Entry 8XAG (X-ray diffraction, 1.75 A resolution); this record covers chains A and C.

[Chain A]
Molecule: Chromo domain-containing protein LHP1
Source organism: Arabidopsis thaliana
UniProtKB: Q946J8 (LHP1_ARATH); residue numbers follow UniProt; this construct covers 99-162
Chain sequence (66 residues; row label = number of the first residue in the row):
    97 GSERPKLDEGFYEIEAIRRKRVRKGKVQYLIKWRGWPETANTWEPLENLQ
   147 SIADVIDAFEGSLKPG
Disordered / not traced: 97-100, 159-162
Construct notes: expression tag (97-98)

[Chain C]
Molecule: histone H3.3K27me3 peptide
UniProtKB: P59169 (H33_ARATH); residues 25-32 here correspond to UniProt positions 26-33 (UniProt number = residue number + 1)
Chain sequence (8 residues; numbered 25 to 32; the number before each row is that of its first residue):
    25 ARKSAPTT
Modified / non-standard residues: K27 (N-trimethyllysine; M3L)
UniProt features mapped onto this chain:
  - site: K27 (Not N6-acetylated), T31 (Impaired recognition by ATXR5 and ATXR6)
  - modified residue: K27 (N6,N6,N6-trimethyllysine), S28 (Phosphoserine)

[Chain A / chain C interface]
Pairs across the interface (25):
  K102(A) - S28(C)
  K102(A) - A29(C)  hydrogen bond (backbone-backbone)
  L103(A) - R26(C)
  L103(A) - K27(C)
  D104(A) - R26(C)  hydrogen bond (backbone-side chain)
  D104(A) - K27(C)  hydrogen bond (backbone-backbone)
  D104(A) - A29(C)
  E105(A) - R26(C)
  G106(A) - R26(C)  hydrogen bond (backbone-side chain)
  F107(A) - A25(C)
  F107(A) - R26(C)
  Y108(A) - A25(C)  hydrogen bond (backbone-backbone)
  Y108(A) - K27(C)
  W129(A) - A25(C)  hydrophobic
  W129(A) - R26(C)
  W129(A) - K27(C)
  W132(A) - K27(C)
  A136(A) - K27(C)
  T138(A) - K27(C)
  T138(A) - S28(C)
  E140(A) - K27(C)
  E140(A) - S28(C)  hydrogen bond
  N144(A) - A25(C)
  N144(A) - R26(C)  hydrogen bond (backbone-backbone)
  N144(A) - S28(C)
Also at the interface, not in a pair above, chain A (16 interface residues in all): I110, W139, L145

[Overview]
16 residues of chain A and 5 residues of chain C are in contact, with 7 hydrogen bonds. Polar contacts include
D104(A)-R26(C), G106(A)-R26(C) and E140(A)-S28(C).
Here chain A is Chromo domain-containing protein LHP1 (Arabidopsis thaliana) and chain C is histone H3.3K27me3
peptide. Entry 8XAG (Crystal structure of the chromodomain of Arabidopsis LHP1 in complex with histone
H3.3K27me3 peptide) was determined by X-ray diffraction.
